Entry 9H0O (X-ray diffraction, 2.14 A resolution); this record covers chain A.

# Chain A
Name: Extracellular solute-binding protein, family 1
From: Bifidobacterium longum subsp. infantis
Reference sequence: B7GQA3 (B7GQA3_BIFLS); residues 1-445 here = UniProt positions 1-445
Amino-acid sequence (445 residues; each row starts with the number of its first residue):
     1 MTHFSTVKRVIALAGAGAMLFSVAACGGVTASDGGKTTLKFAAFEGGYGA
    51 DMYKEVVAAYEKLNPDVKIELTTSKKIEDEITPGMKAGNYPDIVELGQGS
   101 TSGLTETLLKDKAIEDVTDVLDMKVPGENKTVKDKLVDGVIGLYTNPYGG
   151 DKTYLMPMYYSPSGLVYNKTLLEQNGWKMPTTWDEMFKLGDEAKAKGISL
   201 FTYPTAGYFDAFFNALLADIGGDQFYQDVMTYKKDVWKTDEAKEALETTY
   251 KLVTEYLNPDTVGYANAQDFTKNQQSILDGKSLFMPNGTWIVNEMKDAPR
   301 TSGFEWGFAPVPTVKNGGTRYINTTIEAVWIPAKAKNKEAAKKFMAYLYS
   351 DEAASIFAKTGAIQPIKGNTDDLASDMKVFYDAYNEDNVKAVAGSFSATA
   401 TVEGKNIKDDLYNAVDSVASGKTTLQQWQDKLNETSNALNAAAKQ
Not modelled in the structure: 1-35, 443-445
Ion coordination: Na+ site 1: Thr289, Gly361, Tyr381; Na+ site 2: Thr360, Asp376
Reported in the primary citation:
  - binding site for beta-D-galactopyranose: Gln98, Ser163, Thr205, Tyr208, Asp210
  - specificity-determining residues: Gln98, Asp210
  - binding site for 2-acetamido-2-deoxy-alpha-D-glucopyranose: Gly47, Trp290, Glu294, Glu327

# Overview
The Na+ site 1 is built by Thr289, Gly361 and Tyr381. The Na+ site 2 is built by Thr360 and Asp376. The paper
reports a binding site for beta-D-galactopyranose at Gln98, Ser163 and Thr205 among others; a binding site for
2-acetamido-2-deoxy-alpha-D-glucopyranose at Gly47, Trp290 and Glu294 among others.
Chain A is Extracellular solute-binding protein, family 1 (Bifidobacterium longum subsp. infantis); the
structure, Fucosylated Lacto-N-biose binding protein from Bifidobacterium longum subsp. infantis in complex
with Lacto-N-biose, was determined by X-ray diffraction, deposited together with 9H0N and 9H0P.
